Entry 7Y6L (electron microscopy, 3.50 A resolution); this record covers chains A and L of the 3 polymer chains in the assembly.

# Chain A
Protein: Spike glycoprotein
From: Severe acute respiratory syndrome coronavirus 2
UniProtKB: P0DTC2 (SPIKE_SARS2); residue numbers follow UniProt; this construct covers 1-1208
Amino-acid sequence (1278 residues; row label = number of the first residue in the row):
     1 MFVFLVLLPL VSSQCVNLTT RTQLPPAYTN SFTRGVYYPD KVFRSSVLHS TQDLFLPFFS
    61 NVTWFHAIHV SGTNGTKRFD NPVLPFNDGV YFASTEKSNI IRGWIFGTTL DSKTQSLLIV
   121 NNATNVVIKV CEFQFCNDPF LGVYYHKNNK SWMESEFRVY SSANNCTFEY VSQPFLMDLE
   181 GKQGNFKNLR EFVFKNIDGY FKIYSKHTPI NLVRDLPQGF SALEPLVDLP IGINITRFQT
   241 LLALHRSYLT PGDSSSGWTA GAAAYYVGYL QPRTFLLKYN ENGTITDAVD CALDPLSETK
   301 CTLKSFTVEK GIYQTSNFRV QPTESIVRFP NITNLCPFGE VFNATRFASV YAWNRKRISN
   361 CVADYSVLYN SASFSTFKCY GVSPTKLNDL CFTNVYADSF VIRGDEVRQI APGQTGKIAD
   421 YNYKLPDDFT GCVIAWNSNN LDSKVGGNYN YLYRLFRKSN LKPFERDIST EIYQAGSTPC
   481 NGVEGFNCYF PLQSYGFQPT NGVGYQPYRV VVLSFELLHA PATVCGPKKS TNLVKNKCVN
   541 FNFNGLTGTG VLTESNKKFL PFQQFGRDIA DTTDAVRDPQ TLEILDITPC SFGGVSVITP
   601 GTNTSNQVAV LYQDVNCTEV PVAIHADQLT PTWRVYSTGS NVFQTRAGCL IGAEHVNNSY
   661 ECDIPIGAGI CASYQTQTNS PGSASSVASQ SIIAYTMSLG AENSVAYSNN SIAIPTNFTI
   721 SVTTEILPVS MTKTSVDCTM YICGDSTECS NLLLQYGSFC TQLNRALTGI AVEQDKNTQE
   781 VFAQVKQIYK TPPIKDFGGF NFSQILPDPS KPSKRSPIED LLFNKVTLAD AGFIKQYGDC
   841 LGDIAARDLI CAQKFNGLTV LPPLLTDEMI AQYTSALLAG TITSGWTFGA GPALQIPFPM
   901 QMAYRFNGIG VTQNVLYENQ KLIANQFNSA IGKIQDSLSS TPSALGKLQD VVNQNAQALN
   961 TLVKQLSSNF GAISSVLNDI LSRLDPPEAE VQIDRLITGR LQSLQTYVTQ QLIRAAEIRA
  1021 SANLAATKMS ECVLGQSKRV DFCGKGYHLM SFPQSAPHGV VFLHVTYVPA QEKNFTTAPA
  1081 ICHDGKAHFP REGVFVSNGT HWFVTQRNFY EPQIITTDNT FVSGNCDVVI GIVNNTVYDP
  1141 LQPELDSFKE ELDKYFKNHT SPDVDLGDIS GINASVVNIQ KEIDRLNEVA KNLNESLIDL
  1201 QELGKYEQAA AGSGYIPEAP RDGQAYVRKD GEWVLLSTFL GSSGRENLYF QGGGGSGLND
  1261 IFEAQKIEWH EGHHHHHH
Disordered / not traced: 1-333, 528-1278
Construct notes: engineered mutation Gly682 (Arg in P0DTC2), Ser683 (Arg in P0DTC2), Ser685 (Arg in P0DTC2), Pro817 (Phe in P0DTC2), Pro892 (Ala in P0DTC2), Pro899 (Ala in P0DTC2), Pro942 (Ala in P0DTC2), Pro986 (Lys in P0DTC2), Pro987 (Val in P0DTC2); expression tag (1209-1278)
Swiss-Prot annotation at these positions:
  - region: Asn280 to Cys301 (Putative superantigen), Arg403 to Asp405 (Integrin-binding motif), Asn448 to Phe456 (Immunodominant HLA epitope recognized by the CD8+), Pro681, Ala684 (Putative superantigen), Ser816 to Tyr837 (Fusion peptide 1), Lys835 to Phe855 (Fusion peptide 2), Asp1163 to Glu1202 (Heptad repeat 2)
  - site: Arg815, Ser816 (Cleavage)
  - glycosylation: Asn17 (N-linked (GlcNAc...) (complex) asparagine), Asn61 (N-linked (GlcNAc...) (hybrid) asparagine), Asn74 (N-linked (GlcNAc...) (complex) asparagine), Asn122 (N-linked (GlcNAc...) (hybrid) asparagine), Asn149 (N-linked (GlcNAc...) (complex) asparagine), Asn165 (N-linked (GlcNAc...) (complex) asparagine), Asn234 (N-linked (GlcNAc...) (high mannose) asparagine), Asn282 (N-linked (GlcNAc...) (complex) asparagine), Thr323 (O-linked (GalNAc) threonine), Ser325 (O-linked (HexNAc...) serine), Asn331 (N-linked (GlcNAc...) (complex) asparagine), Asn343 (N-linked (GlcNAc...) (complex) asparagine), Asn603 (N-linked (GlcNAc...) (hybrid) asparagine), Asn616 (N-linked (GlcNAc...) (complex) asparagine), Asn657 (N-linked (GlcNAc...) (complex) asparagine), Thr676 (O-linked (GlcNAc...) threonine), Thr678 (O-linked (GlcNAc...) threonine), Asn709 (N-linked (GlcNAc...) (high mannose) asparagine), Asn717 (N-linked (GlcNAc...) (hybrid) asparagine), Asn801 (N-linked (GlcNAc...) (hybrid) asparagine) and 6 more in UniProt
Cystine bridges: Cys336-Cys361, Cys379-Cys432, Cys391-Cys525, Cys480-Cys488
Glycans and other covalent adducts: N-acetylglucosamine (NAG) linked to Asn343

# Chain L
Protein: Ab816 light chain
From: Homo sapiens
Amino-acid sequence (238 residues; each row starts with the number of its first residue; numbers below 1 keep their minus sign (Met-25 is residue -25)):
   -25 MDPKGSLSWR ILLFLSLAFE LSYGLEEIVL TQSPSTLSAS VGDRVTITCR ASQNIYTWLA
    35 WYQRKPGKAP KVLIYKASSL ESGVPSRFSG SGSGTEFTLT ISSLQPDDFA TYYCQQYKSA
    95 WSFGQGTKVE IKRTVAAPSV FIFPPSDEQL KSGTASVVCL LNNFYPREAK VQWKVDNALQ
   155 SGNSQESVTE QDSKDSTYSL SSTLTLSKAD YEKHKVYACE VTHQGLSSPV TKSFNRGE
Disordered / not traced: -25 to 0, 107-212
Cystine bridges: Cys23-Cys88

# How chain A and chain L interact
Residue-residue contacts (6):
  Val445(A) - Trp95(L)  hydrophobic
  Gly446(A) - Ser93(L)  hydrogen bond (backbone-side chain)
  Tyr449(A) - Lys92(L)  hydrogen bond
  Gln498(A) - Lys92(L)  hydrogen bond (side chain-backbone)
  Gln498(A) - Ser93(L)  hydrogen bond (side chain-backbone)
  Thr500(A) - Trp95(L)
Interface residues without a listed pair, chain A (6 interface residues in all): Gly447
Interface residues without a listed pair, chain L (4 interface residues in all): Ala94

# Summary
Chain A and chain L form an interface of 6 and 4 residues respectively, with 4 hydrogen bonds. Among the polar
pairs are Gly446(A)-Ser93(L), Tyr449(A)-Lys92(L) and Gln498(A)-Lys92(L). N-acetylglucosamine is covalently
linked to Asn343(A).
Here chain A is Spike glycoprotein (Severe acute respiratory syndrome coronavirus 2) and chain L is Ab816
light chain (Homo sapiens). Entry 7Y6L (The SARS-CoV-2 receptor binding domain bound with the Fab fragment of
a human neutralizing antibody Ab816) was determined by electron microscopy together with 7Y6N, 7X93, 7X94,
7X95 and 7X96 from the same study.
